PDB entry 1NBY | X-ray diffraction, 1.80 A resolution | chains A and C of the 3 polymer chains in the assembly

[Chain A]
Name: antibody kappa light chain
From: Mus musculus
Notes: fragment: light chain
UniProt: P01837 (KAC_MOUSE); aligned to UniProt positions 1-214 over residues 1-214 (the alignment contains insertions or deletions, so no single offset holds)
Amino-acid sequence (214 residues; row label = number of the first residue in the row):
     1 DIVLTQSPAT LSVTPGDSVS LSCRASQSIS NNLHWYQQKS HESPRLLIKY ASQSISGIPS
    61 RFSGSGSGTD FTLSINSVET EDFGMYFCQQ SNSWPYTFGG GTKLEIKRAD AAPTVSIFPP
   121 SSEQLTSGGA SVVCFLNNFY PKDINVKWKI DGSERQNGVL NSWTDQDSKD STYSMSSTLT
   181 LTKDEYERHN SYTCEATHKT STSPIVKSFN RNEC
Disulfide bonds: Cys23-Cys88, Cys134-Cys194
Sequence notes: cloning artifact (1-2, 4)

[Chain C]
Name: Lysozyme C
From: Gallus gallus
Notes: EC 3.2.1.17
UniProt: P00698 (LYSC_CHICK); residues 601-729 here correspond to UniProt positions 19-147 (UniProt number = residue number - 582)
Amino-acid sequence (129 residues; numbered 601 to 729; the number before each row is that of its first residue):
   601 KVFGRCELAA AMKRHGLDNY RGYSLGNWVC AAKFESNFNT QATNRNTDGS TDYGILQINS
   661 RWWCNDGRTP GSRNLCNIPC SALLSSDITA SVNCAAKIVS DGNGMNAWVA WRNRCKGTDV
   721 QAWIRGCRL
Disulfide bonds: Cys606-Cys727, Cys630-Cys715, Cys664-Cys680, Cys676-Cys694
Sequence notes: engineered mutation Ala696 (Lys114 in P00698)
Swiss-Prot annotation at these positions:
  - active site: Glu635, Asp652
  - binding site (substrate): Asp701

[Chain A / chain C interface]
Pairs across the interface - 18 pairs, chain A then chain C:
  Ser30(A) - Lys613(C)  hydrogen bond (side chain-backbone)
  Ser30(A) - Gly616(C)  hydrogen bond (side chain-backbone)
  Asn31(A) - Arg614(C)
  Asn31(A) - His615(C)  hydrogen bond (side chain-backbone)
  Asn31(A) - Gly616(C)
  Asn32(A) - Gly616(C)
  Asn32(A) - Tyr620(C)
  Tyr50(A) - Asn693(C)
  Tyr50(A) - Ala696(C)
  Gln53(A) - Thr689(C)
  Gln53(A) - Asn693(C)  hydrogen bond
  Ser91(A) - Tyr620(C)
  Asn92(A) - Asn619(C)  hydrogen bond (side chain-backbone)
  Asn92(A) - Tyr620(C)
  Asn92(A) - Arg621(C)  hydrogen bond (backbone-backbone)
  Trp94(A) - Arg621(C)
  Tyr96(A) - Arg621(C)  hydrogen bond
  Tyr96(A) - Ser700(C)
Other interface residues (no listed pair), chain A (11 interface residues in all): Lys49, Ser93

[Summary]
Chain A and chain C each contribute 11 residues to their interface; the contacts include 7 hydrogen bonds.
Polar pairs include Ser30(A)-Lys613(C), Ser30(A)-Gly616(C) and Asn31(A)-His615(C). From UniProt: active-site
residues Glu635(C) and Asp652(C) and substrate-binding residue Asp701(C) on chain C.
Here chain A is antibody kappa light chain (Mus musculus) and chain C is Lysozyme C (Gallus gallus). Entry
1NBY (Crystal Structure of HyHEL-63 complexed with HEL mutant K96A) was determined by X-ray diffraction
together with 1NBZ from the same study.
